Entry 8HDW (electron microscopy, 3.00 A resolution); this record covers chains w and x of the 30 polymer chains in the assembly.

== Chain w (and x) ==
Molecule: pam3 tube
Organism: uncultured cyanophage
Notes: chain x of this document is another copy of the same molecule, construct and numbering; everything in this record applies to it too
Amino-acid sequence (142 residues; numbered 1 to 142; the number before each row is that of its first residue):
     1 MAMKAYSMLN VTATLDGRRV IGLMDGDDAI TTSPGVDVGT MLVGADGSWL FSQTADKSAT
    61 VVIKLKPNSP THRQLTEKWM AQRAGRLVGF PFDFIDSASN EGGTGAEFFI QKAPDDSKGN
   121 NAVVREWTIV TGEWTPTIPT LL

== Chain w / chain x interface ==
Contacting residue pairs - 70 pairs, chain w then chain x:
  Ala55(w) with Ala45(x); Asp46(x); Gly47(x)
  Asp56(w) with Val43(x); Gly44(x)
  Ser58(w) with Val43(x)
  Pro67(w) with Glu101(x); Leu142(x)
  Asn68(w) with Leu142(x)
  Ser69(w) with Leu142(x)
  Pro70(w) with Leu142(x), hydrophobic
  His72(w) with Glu101(x), salt bridge
  Arg73(w) with Ile138(x); Pro139(x), hydrogen bond (side chain-backbone); Thr140(x); Leu142(x)
  Thr76(w) with Pro139(x)
  Glu77(w) with Ile138(x)
  Trp79(w) with Val38(x); Pro136(x), hydrophobic
  Met80(w) with Pro136(x), hydrophobic
  Gln82(w) with Val38(x); Gln53(x)
  Arg83(w) with Lys57(x); Trp134(x), hydrogen bond (side chain-backbone)
  Leu87(w) with Gln53(x)
  Glu107(w) with Trp49(x)
  Phe109(w) with Phe51(x), hydrophobic
  Ile110(w) with Val38(x); Phe51(x)
  Gln111(w) with Asp37(x); Val38(x), hydrogen bond (backbone-backbone); Gly39(x)
  Lys112(w) with Asp37(x), salt bridge
  Ala113(w) with Pro34(x)
  Pro114(w) with Pro34(x)
  Asp115(w) with Thr32(x); Ser33(x); Pro34(x)
  Asp116(w) with Ile30(x); Thr31(x); Thr32(x), hydrogen bond (backbone-backbone); Glu101(x)
  Ser117(w) with Asp28(x), hydrogen bond; Ile30(x); Thr31(x)
  Lys118(w) with Tyr6(x), hydrogen bond (backbone-side chain); Met8(x); Val11(x); Asp27(x); Ile30(x), hydrogen bond (backbone-backbone); Phe94(x); Asp96(x); Glu101(x)
  Gly119(w) with Tyr6(x), hydrogen bond (backbone-side chain); Met8(x); Gly26(x); Asp27(x); Asp28(x); Ala29(x)
  Asn120(w) with Tyr6(x); Gly26(x), hydrogen bond (backbone-backbone); Asp27(x)
  Asn121(w) with Asp27(x), hydrogen bond (backbone-side chain)
  Val123(w) with Asp27(x)
  Arg125(w) with Glu101(x), salt bridge
  Val130(w) with Met41(x), hydrophobic
  Thr131(w) with Met41(x)
  Gly132(w) with Met41(x); Trp49(x)
Also at the interface, not in a pair above, chain w (37 interface residues in all): Ala122, Glu133
Also at the interface, not in a pair above, chain x (36 interface residues in all): Met3, Thr135

== Summary ==
Chain w and chain x form an interface of 37 and 36 residues respectively; the contacts include 10 hydrogen
bonds and 3 salt bridges. Polar contacts include His72(w)-Glu101(x), Lys112(w)-Asp37(x) and
Arg125(w)-Glu101(x).
Both chains are pam3 tube (uncultured cyanophage). Entry 8HDW (Cyanophage Pam3 Sheath-tube) was determined by
electron microscopy together with 8HDR, 7YFW, 7YFZ and 8HDS from the same study.
